Entry 7UUR (electron microscopy, 1.67 A resolution); this record covers chains F and G of the 4 polymer chains in the assembly.

Chain F:
Molecule: Hydrogenase-2, large subunit
Source organism: Mycolicibacterium smegmatis MC2 155
Notes: EC 1.12.99.6
UniProtKB: A0QUM7 (A0QUM7_MYCS2); residue numbers follow UniProt; this construct covers 4-516
Chain sequence (513 residues; numbered 4 to 516; the number before each row is that of its first residue):
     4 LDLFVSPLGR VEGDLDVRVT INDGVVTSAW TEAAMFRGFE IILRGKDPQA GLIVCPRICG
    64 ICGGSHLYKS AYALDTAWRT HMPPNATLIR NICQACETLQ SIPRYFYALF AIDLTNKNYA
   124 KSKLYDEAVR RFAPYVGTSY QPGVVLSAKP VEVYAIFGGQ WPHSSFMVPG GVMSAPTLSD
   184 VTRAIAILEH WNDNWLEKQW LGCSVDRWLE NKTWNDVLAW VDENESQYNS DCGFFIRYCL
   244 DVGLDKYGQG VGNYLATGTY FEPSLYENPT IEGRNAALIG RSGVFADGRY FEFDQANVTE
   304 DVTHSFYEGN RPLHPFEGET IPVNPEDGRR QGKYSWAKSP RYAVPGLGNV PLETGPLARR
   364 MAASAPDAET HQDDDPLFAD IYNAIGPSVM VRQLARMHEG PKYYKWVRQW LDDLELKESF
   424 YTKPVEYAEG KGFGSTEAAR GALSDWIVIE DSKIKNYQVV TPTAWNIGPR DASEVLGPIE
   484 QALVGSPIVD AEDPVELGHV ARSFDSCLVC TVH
Construct notes: conflict His166 (His in A0QUM7)
Modified positions: His166 (D-histidine; DHI)
Bound ions: Mg2+: Glu43, Val462; nickel (III) ion: Cys62, Cys510, Cys513; carbonmonoxide-(dicyano) iron Fe: Cys65, Cys513 (together with hydroxide ion)
Residues lining bound ligands:
  - nickel (iii) ion / hydroxide ion: Cys62, Ile64, Cys65, Arg443, Cys510, Val512, Cys513
  - carbonmonoxide-(dicyano) iron (FCO): Cys65, His69, Ala441, Ala442, Arg443, Leu446, Thr464, Pro465, Thr466, Cys510, Cys513

Chain G:
Molecule: Hydrogenase-2, small subunit
Source organism: Mycolicibacterium smegmatis MC2 155
Notes: EC 1.12.99.6
UniProtKB: I7G634 (I7G634_MYCS2); residue numbers follow UniProt; this construct covers 2-323
Chain sequence (322 residues; row label = number of the first residue in the row):
     2 ASVLWFQGGA CSGNTMSFLN ADEPNVVDLI VDFGLDLLWH PSLGLELGNN AQKVFWDCAK
    62 GERPLDIFVF EGTVIEAPNG TGQMDMFAGR PMKDWVTDLA GAAQIVVAIG DCACFGGIPA
   122 MEPNPSGSTG LQFHKREKGG FLGPDFRSKM GLPVINVPGC PAHPDWITQI LVALATGRAG
   182 DITLDDLHRP ETFFKTFTQT GCTRVQFFEY KQSTLSFGEG TRTGCLFYEF GCRGPMTHSP
   242 CNRILWNRQS SKTRAGMPCL GCTEPEFPHF DLAPGTVFKT QKVSGMIPKE VPEGTDHLTY
   302 MGLAAAARIA APQWSKEDMF VV
Bound ions: 3Fe-4S cluster Fe site 1: Cys12, Cys113, Cys161; 3Fe-4S cluster Fe site 2: Cys203, Cys226, Cys233; 3Fe-4S cluster Fe site 3: Cys242, Cys260, Cys263
Residues lining bound ligands:
  - 3Fe-4S cluster (F3S), molecule 1: Ala11, Cys12, Ser13, Gly14, Asn15, Glu72, Gly73, Gly111, Asp112, Cys113, Gly160, Cys161, Pro162
  - 3Fe-4S cluster (F3S), molecule 2: Trp167, Thr199, Thr238, Ser240, Cys242, Trp247, Lys253, Thr254, Cys260, Leu261, Gly262, Cys263, Thr264
  - 3Fe-4S cluster (F3S), molecule 3: Thr199, Gln200, Cys203, Arg205, Val206, Phe209, Cys226, Leu227, Phe228, Cys233, Gly235, Pro236, Thr254
  - menadione (VK3): Phe208, Phe209, Lys212, Gln213, Ser214, Cys226, Phe228, Tyr229, Met287, Pro289, Tyr301, Met302, Ala305, Arg309

Chain F / chain G interface:
Contacting residue pairs (179; chain F residue first):
  Val8(F) - Gly49(G)
  Ser9(F) - Gly49(G)
  Ser9(F) - Gln53(G)  hydrogen bond (backbone-side chain)
  Ser9(F) - Ala89(G)  hydrogen bond (side chain-backbone)
  Ser9(F) - Gly90(G)
  Pro10(F) - Trp40(G)  hydrophobic
  Pro10(F) - Leu48(G)
  Pro10(F) - Gly49(G)  hydrogen bond (backbone-backbone)
  Pro10(F) - Ala52(G)
  Pro10(F) - Phe88(G)  hydrophobic
  Pro10(F) - Ala89(G)
  Gly12(F) - Pro42(G)
  Arg13(F) - Pro42(G)  hydrogen bond (backbone-backbone)
  Arg13(F) - Ser43(G)
  Arg13(F) - Leu44(G)
  Arg13(F) - Gly45(G)  hydrogen bond (side chain-backbone)
  Arg13(F) - Leu46(G)  hydrogen bond (side chain-backbone)
  Glu15(F) - Ser13(G)  hydrogen bond
  Glu15(F) - Met17(G)
  Glu15(F) - Ser43(G)  hydrogen bond
  Asp17(F) - Asp86(G)
  Asp17(F) - Phe88(G)
  Ala37(F) - Met85(G)
  Ala37(F) - Asp86(G)
  Ala37(F) - Met87(G)  hydrogen bond (backbone-backbone)
  Met38(F) - Gly9(G)
  Met38(F) - Gly10(G)
  Met38(F) - Ala11(G)
  Met38(F) - Ile76(G)  hydrophobic
  Met38(F) - Met85(G)
  Met38(F) - Asp86(G)
  Phe39(F) - Ile76(G)
  Phe39(F) - Met85(G)  hydrogen bond (backbone-backbone)
  Phe39(F) - Pro126(G)  hydrophobic
  Phe39(F) - Ser127(G)
  Arg40(F) - Gly10(G)
  Arg40(F) - Ala11(G)
  Arg40(F) - Cys12(G)
  Arg40(F) - Pro126(G)
  Arg40(F) - Ser127(G)
  Gly41(F) - Pro126(G)
  Phe42(F) - Ile119(G)  hydrophobic
  Phe42(F) - Pro120(G)  hydrophobic
  Ile44(F) - Pro124(G)  hydrophobic
  Ile44(F) - Pro126(G)  hydrophobic
  Ile45(F) - Ile119(G)
  Ile45(F) - Pro120(G)
  Ile45(F) - Met122(G)  hydrophobic
  Ile45(F) - Pro124(G)
  Ile45(F) - Pro126(G)
  Gly48(F) - Pro275(G)
  Lys49(F) - Met122(G)
  Lys49(F) - Glu123(G)  hydrogen bond (side chain-backbone)
  Lys49(F) - Asp272(G)
  Lys49(F) - Leu273(G)
  Lys49(F) - Pro275(G)
  Asp50(F) - Leu273(G)  hydrogen bond (backbone-backbone)
  Asp50(F) - Ala274(G)
  Asp50(F) - Pro275(G)
  Asp50(F) - Gly276(G)  hydrogen bond (side chain-backbone)
  Asp50(F) - Val278(G)
  Gln52(F) - Val278(G)
  Gln52(F) - Phe279(G)
  Gln52(F) - Lys280(G)
  Ala53(F) - Leu273(G)  hydrophobic
  Ile56(F) - Leu261(G)  hydrophobic
  Ile56(F) - Leu273(G)  hydrophobic
  Ile56(F) - Val278(G)  hydrophobic
  Ile56(F) - Phe279(G)  hydrophobic
  Val57(F) - Leu273(G)  hydrophobic
  Arg60(F) - Cys12(G)
  Arg60(F) - Ile119(G)
  Arg60(F) - Cys161(G)  hydrogen bond (side chain-backbone)
  Arg60(F) - Phe268(G)
  Ile61(F) - Cys12(G)
  Cys62(F) - Cys12(G)
  Gly63(F) - Cys12(G)  hydrogen bond (backbone-backbone)
  Gly63(F) - Ser13(G)
  Gly63(F) - Gly14(G)
  Gly63(F) - Met17(G)
  Ile64(F) - Met17(G)
  Arg107(F) - Met17(G)  hydrogen bond (side chain-backbone)
  Arg107(F) - Leu20(G)
  Arg107(F) - Asn21(G)  hydrogen bond
  Ala111(F) - Ser43(G)
  Ala111(F) - Leu44(G)  hydrophobic
  Leu112(F) - Ser43(G)
  Ile115(F) - Leu44(G)
  Ile115(F) - Leu46(G)
  Tyr138(F) - Val28(G)
  Tyr138(F) - Ile31(G)  hydrophobic
  Tyr138(F) - Val32(G)  hydrophobic
  Tyr138(F) - Leu38(G)
  Tyr138(F) - Leu44(G)  hydrogen bond (side chain-backbone)
  Gln144(F) - Val28(G)
  Val148(F) - Asn26(G)
  Val148(F) - Val28(G)  hydrophobic
  Ala151(F) - Asn21(G)
  Val154(F) - Asn21(G)
  Glu155(F) - Asn248(G)
  Glu155(F) - Gln250(G)  hydrogen bond
  Ala158(F) - Asn248(G)
  Ala158(F) - Ser251(G)
  Ile159(F) - Gln250(G)
  Gly161(F) - Ala256(G)
  Gly162(F) - Trp247(G)
  Gly162(F) - Ser251(G)
  Gly162(F) - Ser252(G)  hydrogen bond (backbone-backbone)
  Gly162(F) - Lys253(G)
  Gly162(F) - Ala256(G)
  Gln163(F) - Pro162(G)
  Gln163(F) - Trp247(G)
  Gln163(F) - Asn248(G)
  Gln163(F) - Lys253(G)  hydrogen bond
  Trp164(F) - Met17(G)  hydrophobic
  Trp164(F) - Asn21(G)  hydrogen bond (backbone-side chain)
  Trp164(F) - Trp247(G)
  Trp164(F) - Asn248(G)  hydrogen bond (backbone-side chain)
  Pro165(F) - Gly14(G)
  Pro165(F) - Met17(G)  hydrophobic
  Pro165(F) - Ser18(G)
  Pro165(F) - Asn21(G)
  Pro165(F) - Pro162(G)
  His166(F) - Cys12(G)
  His166(F) - Cys161(G)
  His166(F) - Pro162(G)
  His166(F) - Lys253(G)
  Ser167(F) - Met258(G)
  Ser168(F) - Met258(G)  hydrogen bond (backbone-side chain)
  Ser168(F) - Phe279(G)
  Val171(F) - Phe279(G)  hydrophobic
  Val175(F) - Phe218(G)
  Val175(F) - Gly219(G)  hydrogen bond (backbone-backbone)
  Met176(F) - Phe218(G)  hydrophobic
  Met176(F) - Gly219(G)  hydrogen bond (backbone-backbone)
  Met176(F) - Thr222(G)  hydrogen bond (backbone-side chain)
  Met176(F) - Gly257(G)
  Met176(F) - Met258(G)  hydrophobic
  Met176(F) - Phe279(G)  hydrophobic
  Ser177(F) - Gly219(G)
  Ser177(F) - Thr222(G)
  Ser177(F) - Ala256(G)
  Ala178(F) - Gly219(G)
  Ala178(F) - Glu220(G)
  Ala178(F) - Thr222(G)
  Ala178(F) - Arg223(G)  hydrogen bond (backbone-side chain)
  Pro179(F) - Arg223(G)  hydrogen bond (backbone-side chain)
  Thr180(F) - Arg223(G)
  Thr180(F) - Phe321(G)
  Thr180(F) - Val322(G)
  Leu181(F) - Val323(G)
  Arg186(F) - Gln250(G)
  Ile190(F) - Gln250(G)
  Pro325(F) - Met85(G)  hydrophobic
  Asn327(F) - Pro79(G)
  Asn327(F) - Asn80(G)  hydrogen bond
  Pro328(F) - Gln84(G)
  Glu329(F) - Pro79(G)
  Glu329(F) - Gln84(G)
  Trp339(F) - Met85(G)  hydrophobic
  Leu419(F) - Arg223(G)
  Leu419(F) - Val323(G)
  Ser422(F) - Glu220(G)  hydrogen bond
  Phe423(F) - Gly219(G)
  Phe423(F) - Glu220(G)  hydrogen bond (backbone-side chain)
  Phe423(F) - Arg223(G)
  Tyr424(F) - Phe218(G)
  Tyr424(F) - Gly219(G)
  Tyr424(F) - Glu220(G)  hydrogen bond (backbone-side chain)
  Glu429(F) - Lys280(G)  salt bridge
  Ser455(F) - Pro275(G)
  Lys456(F) - Pro275(G)
  Glu495(F) - Asn51(G)
  Asp496(F) - Leu48(G)
  Asp496(F) - Asn51(G)
  Pro497(F) - Leu48(G)
  Arg505(F) - Leu48(G)
  Val512(F) - Ala11(G)
  Val512(F) - Cys12(G)
Other interface residues (no listed pair), chain F (87 interface residues in all): Leu11, Val14, Gly16, Leu55, Gln103, Asp116, Pro137, Val139, Tyr143, Val147, Phe160, Phe169, Lys420
Other interface residues (no listed pair), chain G (80 interface residues in all): Gln8, Val27, Asn50, Phe56, Thr82, Ser217, Pro259, Thr277

Overview:
87 residues of chain F and 80 residues of chain G are in contact, with 33 hydrogen bonds and 1 salt bridge.
Polar contacts include Glu429(F)-Lys280(G), Ser9(F)-Gln53(G) and Ser9(F)-Ala89(G). Ligands of chain F: nickel
(iii) ion / hydroxide ion and carbonmonoxide-(dicyano) iron.
Chain F is Hydrogenase-2, large subunit and chain G is Hydrogenase-2, small subunit, both from
Mycolicibacterium smegmatis MC2 155; the structure, The 1.67 Angstrom CryoEM structure of the
[NiFe]-hydrogenase Huc from Mycobacterium smegmatis - catalytic dimer (Huc2S2L), was determined by electron
microscopy together with 7UTD, 7UUS and 8DQV from the same study.
